4RKU - chains B and D of the 17 polymer chains in the assembly; structure by X-ray diffraction, 3.00 A resolution.

== Chain B ==
Protein: Photosystem I P700 chlorophyll a apoprotein A2
Organism: Pisum sativum
Notes: EC 1.97.1.12
UniProtKB: P05311 (PSAB_PEA); numbering as in UniProt (aligned over 3-733)
Amino-acid sequence (731 residues; row label = number of the first residue in the row):
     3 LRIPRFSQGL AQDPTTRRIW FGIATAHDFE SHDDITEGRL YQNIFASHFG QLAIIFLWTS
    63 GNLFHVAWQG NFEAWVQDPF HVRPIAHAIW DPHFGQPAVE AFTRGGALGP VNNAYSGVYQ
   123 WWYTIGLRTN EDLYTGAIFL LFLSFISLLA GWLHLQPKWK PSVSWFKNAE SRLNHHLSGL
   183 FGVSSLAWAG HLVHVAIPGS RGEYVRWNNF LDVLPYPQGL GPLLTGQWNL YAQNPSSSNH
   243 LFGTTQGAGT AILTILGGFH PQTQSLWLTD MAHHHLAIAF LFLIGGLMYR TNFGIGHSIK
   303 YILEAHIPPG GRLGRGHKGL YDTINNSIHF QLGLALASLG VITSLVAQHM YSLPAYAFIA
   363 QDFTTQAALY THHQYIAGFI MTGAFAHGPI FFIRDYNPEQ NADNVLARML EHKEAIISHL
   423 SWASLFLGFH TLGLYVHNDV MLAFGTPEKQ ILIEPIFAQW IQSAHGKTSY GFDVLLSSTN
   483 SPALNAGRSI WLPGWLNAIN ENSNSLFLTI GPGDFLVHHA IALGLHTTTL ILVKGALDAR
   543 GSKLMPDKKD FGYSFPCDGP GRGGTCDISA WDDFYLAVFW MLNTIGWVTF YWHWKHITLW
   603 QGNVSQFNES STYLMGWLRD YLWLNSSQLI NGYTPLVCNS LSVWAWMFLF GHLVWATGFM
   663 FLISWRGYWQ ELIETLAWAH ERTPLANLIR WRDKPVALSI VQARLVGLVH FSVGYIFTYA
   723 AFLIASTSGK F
Construct notes: conflict Leu-12 (Ile in P05311), Met-273 (Val in P05311), Ser-471 (Thr in P05311), Val-476 (Ile in P05311), Leu-477 (Pro in P05311), Ser-483 (Gly in P05311), Ser-491 (Asn in P05311), Gln-603 (Arg in P05311), Tyr-635 (Ile in P05311)
UniProt features mapped onto this chain:
  - binding site ([4Fe-4S] cluster): Cys-559, Cys-568
  - binding site (chlorophyll a): His-654, Met-662, Tyr-670
  - binding site (phylloquinone): Trp-671
Metal / ion sites: chlorophyll a Mg site 1 near Gln-53 (its only coordinating residue here); chlorophyll a Mg site 2 near Asp-93 (its only coordinating residue here)
Residues lining bound ligands:
  - beta-carotene (BCR), molecule 1: Ile-21, Ile-25, Ile-691
  - beta-carotene (BCR), molecule 2: Leu-54, Ile-57, Phe-58, Leu-182, Ser-186
  - beta-carotene (BCR), molecule 3: Thr-61, Leu-65, Trp-123, Trp-124, Ile-127, Leu-129, Gly-138, Phe-141, Leu-142, Leu-145, Trp-209, Leu-213
  - beta-carotene (BCR), molecule 4: Leu-188, Leu-222, Leu-225, Phe-282, Leu-285, Ile-286, Leu-289, Ile-297
  - beta-carotene (BCR), molecule 5: Phe-332, Gly-335, Leu-336, Ala-339, Ala-386, Phe-387, Gly-390, Phe-393, Phe-394, Ala-538
  - beta-carotene (BCR), molecule 6: Met-411, Val-535, Leu-539
  - beta-carotene (BCR), molecule 7: Phe-431, Leu-434, Gly-435, Val-438
  - beta-carotene (BCR), molecule 8: Trp-648, Met-649, Phe-652, Trp-671, Leu-678, Phe-719
  - beta-carotene (BCR), molecule 9: Thr-685, Pro-686, Leu-687
  - chlorophyll a isomer (CL0): Leu-620, Leu-624, Trp-625
  - chlorophyll a (CLA), molecule 1: Phe-8, Gly-24, Ile-25, Ala-28, His-29, Phe-31, His-34, Ser-49, Gly-52, Gln-53, Ile-56
  - chlorophyll a (CLA), molecule 2: Thr-18, Ile-21, Trp-22, Ile-675, Leu-678, Ala-679, His-682, Ile-691, Arg-692, Trp-693, Arg-694, Asp-695, Pro-697, Val-698
  - chlorophyll a (CLA), molecule 3: Trp-22, Phe-652, Leu-655, Val-656, Thr-659, Met-662, Phe-663, Leu-700, Val-708, Val-711, His-712
  - chlorophyll a (CLA), molecule 4: Ile-25, Ala-26, Thr-27, Ala-28, His-29, Asp-30, His-331, Leu-334, Leu-338, Phe-381, Ile-382, Thr-384, Gly-385, Ala-388, His-389, Ile-392, Arg-396, Tyr-555, Trp-573, Phe-576, Val-711, Val-715, Phe-719
  - chlorophyll a (CLA), molecule 5: His-29, Phe-31, Tyr-43, Ile-46, Ser-49, His-50, Gln-53, Leu-54, Ile-57, Phe-168, Arg-174, His-178, Leu-182, Phe-183, Ile-330, His-331, Gln-333, Leu-334, Ala-337, Leu-338, Leu-341
  - chlorophyll a (CLA), molecule 6: His-29, Gln-53, Ile-56, Ile-57, Trp-60, Leu-341, Ile-378, Phe-381
  - chlorophyll a (CLA), molecule 7: Phe-47, Phe-51, Ile-148, Leu-151, Ala-152, Leu-155, His-156, Lys-160, Trp-161, Pro-163, Trp-167
  - chlorophyll a (CLA), molecule 8: Phe-47, His-50, Leu-54, Trp-123, Trp-167, Phe-168, Ser-173, Arg-174, His-177, His-178, Gly-181, Leu-182, Phe-183, Ile-344
  - chlorophyll a (CLA), molecule 9: Leu-54, Phe-58, Ile-127, Gly-128, Leu-129, Asp-134, Thr-137, Gly-138, Phe-141, Leu-145, Ile-148, Ser-149, Ser-186, Ala-189, Trp-190, Gly-192, His-193, His-196, Val-197, Val-207, Arg-208, Trp-209, Phe-212
  - chlorophyll a (CLA), molecule 10: Ile-56, Trp-60, Asn-64, His-67, Val-68, Ala-88, His-89, Asn-114, Asn-115, Ala-116, Tyr-117, Ser-118, Val-120, Val-645, Trp-646, Met-649, Phe-719
  - chlorophyll a (CLA), molecule 11: Ile-57, Trp-60, Thr-61, Ser-118, Gly-119, Val-120, Trp-123, Val-185, Ser-186, Ala-189, Leu-341, Ile-344, Thr-345, Val-348, Met-352, Tyr-358, Leu-371, His-374, His-375, Ile-378, Ile-382
  - chlorophyll a (CLA), molecule 12: Leu-59, Trp-60, Ser-62, Gly-63, Phe-66, His-67, Trp-70, Gln-71, His-89, Ala-90, Trp-92, Leu-143
  - chlorophyll a (CLA), molecule 13: Trp-60, Asn-64, Tyr-117, Ser-118, Val-120, Ala-370, Leu-371, Thr-373, His-374, Tyr-377, Ile-378, Phe-381, Met-649, Ile-718, Phe-719, Tyr-721, Ala-722, Leu-725, Ile-726
  - chlorophyll a (CLA), molecule 14: His-89, Ala-90, Ile-91, Trp-92, Asp-93, Pro-94, His-95, Phe-96, Phe-104, Asn-114, Ser-644, Val-645, Trp-648
  - chlorophyll a (CLA), molecule 15: Trp-123, Thr-126, Ile-127, Leu-182, Phe-183, Ser-186, Ser-187, Trp-190, Met-273, His-276, His-277, Ile-280, Phe-284, Ile-344, Leu-347, Val-348, His-351, Met-352, Ala-357, Tyr-358
  - chlorophyll a (CLA), molecule 16: Trp-167, Asn-170, Ser-173, His-177, Thr-293, Asn-294, Phe-295
  - chlorophyll a (CLA), molecule 17: Ala-171, Arg-174, Leu-175, His-178, Leu-179, Phe-183, Ile-301, Leu-305, Tyr-323, Ile-326, Asn-327, Leu-336, Ala-337, Ser-340, Leu-341, Ile-344
  - chlorophyll a (CLA), molecule 18: Leu-175, Leu-179, Phe-183, Leu-283, Phe-284, Met-290, Tyr-291, Ile-301, Ile-304, Leu-305
  - chlorophyll a (CLA), molecule 19: Asn-176, His-177, Ser-180, Gly-181, Val-185, Leu-285, Leu-289, Thr-293, Phe-295, Ile-297
  - chlorophyll a (CLA), molecule 20: Leu-188, Ala-189, Ala-191, Gly-192, Val-195, His-196, Phe-212, Leu-213, Val-215, Leu-216, Pro-217, Tyr-218, Gln-220, Gly-221, Leu-222, Ile-254, Leu-255, Leu-278
  - chlorophyll a (CLA), molecule 21: Leu-225, Trp-230, Asn-231, Tyr-233, Ala-234, Leu-255, Ile-257, His-275, Leu-278, Ala-279, Phe-282, Leu-283, Ile-286
  - chlorophyll a (CLA), molecule 22: Thr-256, Ile-257, Gly-259, Leu-268, Asp-272, Met-273, His-275, His-276, Ala-279, Ile-280, Leu-283, His-351, Leu-355, Trp-493, Trp-497
  - chlorophyll a (CLA), molecule 23: Ile-286, Gly-287, Leu-289, Met-290, Ile-297, Gly-298, His-299
  - chlorophyll a (CLA), molecule 24: Met-290, His-299, Tyr-303, Ile-304, Ala-307, His-308
  - chlorophyll a (CLA), molecule 25: Ile-304, Leu-305, His-308, Leu-315, His-319, Leu-322, Ile-326, Phe-332, Val-407, Leu-408, Met-411
  - chlorophyll a (CLA), molecule 26: Ala-307, His-308, Ile-309, Pro-310, Pro-311, Arg-314, Leu-315
  - chlorophyll a (CLA), molecule 27: Arg-314, Leu-315, Val-407, Arg-410, Met-411, Glu-413, His-414, Ala-417, Ile-418, His-421
  - chlorophyll a (CLA), molecule 28: Leu-336, Ala-339, Ser-340, Val-343, Leu-347, Gln-350, His-351, Tyr-353, Ser-354, Leu-355, Phe-509
  - chlorophyll a (CLA), molecule 29: Val-343, Ser-346, Leu-347, Gln-350, Gln-376, Gly-380, Met-383, Phe-387, Leu-527, Thr-530, Thr-531, Leu-534, Met-583, Thr-586, Ile-587
  - chlorophyll a (CLA), molecule 30: Gln-350, Tyr-353, Tyr-372, Phe-459, Ala-460, Trp-462, Ile-463, Gln-464, Phe-509, Leu-510, Ile-512, His-520, Ile-523, Leu-527, Val-590, Tyr-593, Trp-594, Lys-597, His-598
  - chlorophyll a (CLA), molecule 31: Ala-417, His-421, Trp-424
  - chlorophyll a (CLA), molecule 32: Ile-418, His-421, Leu-422, Trp-424, Ala-524, Leu-527, His-528, Thr-531
  - chlorophyll a (CLA), molecule 33: Ser-420, His-421, Ser-423, Trp-424, Leu-427, Phe-431
  - chlorophyll a (CLA), molecule 34: Ser-423, Ser-426, Leu-427, Gly-430, Phe-431, Leu-434, Leu-525, Thr-529, Leu-532, Ile-533, Leu-578, Phe-581, Trp-582
  - chlorophyll a (CLA), molecule 35: Trp-424, Leu-427, Phe-428, Phe-431, His-432
  - chlorophyll a (CLA), molecule 36: Phe-428, Leu-429, Ile-455, Glu-456, Pro-457, Ile-458, Phe-459, Ala-460, Asp-516, Phe-517, His-520, His-521, Ala-524, His-528
  - chlorophyll a (CLA), molecule 37: Phe-431, Gly-435, Leu-436, Val-438, His-439, Val-442, Phe-446, Lys-451, Ile-453
  - chlorophyll a (CLA), molecule 38: Thr-433, Leu-434, Tyr-437, Val-519, Ala-522, Leu-525, Asn-585, Trp-589, Phe-592, Leu-616, Trp-619, Leu-620, Leu-624, Ser-628, Ile-632, Phe-650, His-654, Trp-657, Tyr-717, Thr-720, Tyr-721, Phe-724
  - chlorophyll a (CLA), molecule 39: Leu-434, Val-438, Asp-441, Leu-525, Phe-581, Trp-582, Asn-585, Trp-589, Leu-616, Leu-620, Trp-657, Phe-713
  - chlorophyll a (CLA), molecule 40: Ile-458, Phe-459, Trp-462, Phe-474
  - chlorophyll a (CLA), molecule 41: Trp-462, Ile-463, Ala-466, His-467, Leu-477, Leu-478, Ala-485, Trp-493, Trp-497, Phe-509
  - chlorophyll a (CLA), molecule 42: Trp-648, Leu-651, Phe-652, His-654, Leu-655, Trp-657, Ala-658
  - chlorophyll a (CLA), molecule 43: Leu-655, Ala-658, Thr-659, Phe-661, Met-662, Ile-665, Tyr-670, Trp-671, Leu-674
  - chlorophyll a (CLA), molecule 44: Leu-678, Ala-681, His-682, Thr-685, Ala-688, Ile-691
  - chlorophyll a (CLA), molecule 45: Trp-680, Ala-681, Arg-684, Thr-685, Pro-686
  - phylloquinone (PQN): Trp-22, Met-662, Phe-663, Ser-666, Trp-667, Arg-668, Trp-671, Ile-675, Ala-699, Leu-700, Ser-701, Ala-705
  - 4Fe-4S cluster (SF4): Cys-559, Gly-561, Pro-562, Cys-568, Trp-667, Ile-702

== Chain D ==
Protein: Photosystem I reaction center subunit II, chloroplastic
Organism: Pisum sativum
Amino-acid sequence (137 residues; each row starts with the number of its first residue):
    71 TPPELDPNTP SPIFGGSTGG LLRKAQVEEF YVITWESPKE QIFEMPTGGA AIMREGPNLL
   131 KLARKEQCLA LGTRLRSKYK IKYQFYRVFP SGEVQYLHPK DGVYPEKVNP GRQGVGVNFR
   191 SIGKNVSPIE VKFTGKQ

== Chain B / chain D interface ==
Residue-residue contacts - 19 pairs, chain B then chain D:
  Ile-37(B) / Glu-200(D)
  Thr-38(B) / Glu-200(D)
  Glu-39(B) / Glu-200(D)
  Ile-395(B) / Pro-198(D)
  Arg-396(B) / Pro-198(D)
  Arg-542(B) / Ser-197(D)  hydrogen bond
  Asp-549(B) / Ile-192(D)
  Lys-551(B) / Asn-195(D)
  Lys-551(B) / Val-196(D)
  Lys-551(B) / Ser-197(D)
  Asp-552(B) / Asn-195(D)  hydrogen bond
  Asp-552(B) / Val-196(D)
  Trp-680(B) / Thr-88(D)  hydrogen bond (side chain-backbone)
  Glu-683(B) / Leu-92(D)
  Glu-683(B) / Arg-93(D)
  Arg-684(B) / Leu-91(D)  hydrogen bond (side chain-backbone)
  Arg-684(B) / Leu-92(D)
  Arg-692(B) / Arg-93(D)
  Lys-696(B) / Glu-98(D)  salt bridge
Other interface residues (no listed pair), chain B (16 interface residues in all): Leu-42, Tyr-398
Other interface residues (no listed pair), chain D (12 interface residues in all): Lys-94

== Overview ==
Chain B and chain D form an interface of 16 and 12 residues respectively; the contacts include 4 hydrogen
bonds and 1 salt bridge. Among the polar pairs are Lys-696(B)/Glu-98(D), Arg-542(B)/Ser-197(D) and
Asp-552(B)/Asn-195(D).
Here chain B is Photosystem I P700 chlorophyll a apoprotein A2 and chain D is Photosystem I reaction center
subunit II, chloroplastic, both from Pisum sativum. Entry 4RKU (Crystal structure of plant Photosystem I at 3
Angstrom resolution) was determined by X-ray diffraction.
